4XVL - chains A and P of the 3 polymer chains in the assembly; structure by X-ray diffraction, 3.30 A resolution.

Chain A:
Name: DNA polymerase nu
From: Homo sapiens
Notes: EC 2.7.7.7; fragment: catalytic core
UniProtKB: Q7Z5Q5 (DPOLN_HUMAN); numbering as in UniProt (aligned over 194-859)
Chain sequence (666 residues; row label = number of the first residue in the row):
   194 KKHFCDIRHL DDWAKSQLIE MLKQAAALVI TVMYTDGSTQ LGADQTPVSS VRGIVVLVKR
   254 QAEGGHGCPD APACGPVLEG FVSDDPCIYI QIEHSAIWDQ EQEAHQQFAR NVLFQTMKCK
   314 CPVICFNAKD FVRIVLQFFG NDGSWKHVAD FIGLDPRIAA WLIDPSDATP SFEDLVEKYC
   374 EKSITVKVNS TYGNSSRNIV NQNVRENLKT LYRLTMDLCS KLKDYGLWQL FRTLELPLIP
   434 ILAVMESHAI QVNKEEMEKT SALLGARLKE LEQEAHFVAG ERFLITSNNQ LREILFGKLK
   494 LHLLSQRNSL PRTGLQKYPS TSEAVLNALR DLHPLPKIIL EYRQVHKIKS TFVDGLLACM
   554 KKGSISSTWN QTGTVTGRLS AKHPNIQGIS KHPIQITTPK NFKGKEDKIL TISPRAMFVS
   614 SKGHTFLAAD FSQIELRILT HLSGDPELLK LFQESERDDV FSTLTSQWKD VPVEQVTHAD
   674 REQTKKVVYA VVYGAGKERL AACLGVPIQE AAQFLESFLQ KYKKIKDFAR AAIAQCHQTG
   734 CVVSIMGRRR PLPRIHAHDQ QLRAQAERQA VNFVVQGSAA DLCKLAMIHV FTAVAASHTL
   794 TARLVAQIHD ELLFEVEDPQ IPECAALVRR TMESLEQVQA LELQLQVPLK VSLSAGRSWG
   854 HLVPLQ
Unresolved in the structure: 256-266, 499-510, 594-600
From the paper describing this entry:
  - contacts within the chain: Tyr682-Arg692 (hydrogen bond)
  - mutagenesis - Y682F: decreased catalytic activity (citing earlier work)
  - mutagenesis - E675R: decreased catalytic activity
  - mutagenesis - K679A: unchanged catalytic activity
  - specificity-determining residues: Lys679

Chain P:
Molecule: 14-nt DNA strand
Sequence (14 nucleotides; row label = number of the first residue in the row):
     1 GATCTGACGC TACG

How chain A and chain P interact:
Residue-residue contacts - 30 pairs, chain A then chain P:
  Asn481(A) with DC10(P), sugar contact
  Ser513(A) with DC10(P), phosphate contact
  Thr514(A) with DC10(P), hydrogen bond to the phosphate
  Ser515(A) with DC10(P), phosphate contact; DT11(P), phosphate contact
  Glu516(A) with DT11(P), hydrogen bond to the phosphate; DA12(P), phosphate contact
  Arg536(A) with DC10(P), hydrogen bond to the phosphate; DT11(P), salt bridge to the phosphate
  Lys540(A) with DT11(P), hydrogen bond to the base; DA12(P), sugar contact
  Arg571(A) with DG14(P), hydrogen bond to the base
  Gln580(A) with DC13(P), sugar contact
  Gly581(A) with DA12(P), sugar contact; DC13(P), sugar contact
  Ile582(A) with DC13(P), sugar contact
  Ser583(A) with DA12(P), phosphate contact; DC13(P), phosphate contact
  Lys584(A) with DC13(P), hydrogen bond to the phosphate; DG14(P), salt bridge to the phosphate
  His585(A) with DC13(P), phosphate contact
  Arg608(A) with DC13(P), phosphate contact; DG14(P), salt bridge to the phosphate
  Glu628(A) with DG14(P), sugar contact
  Tyr682(A) with DG14(P), hydrogen bond to the base
  Tyr686(A) with DG14(P), stacking on the base
  Arg692(A) with DC13(P), base contact
  Gln769(A) with DG14(P), base contact
  His802(A) with DG14(P), sugar contact
  Asp803(A) with DG14(P), phosphate contact
Also at the interface, not in a pair above, chain P (6 interface residues in all): DG9

Overview:
The interface between chain A and chain P involves 22 residues on one side and 6 on the other, with 7 hydrogen
bonds, 3 salt bridges and 1 aromatic stacking contact. Polar contacts include Lys540(A)-DT11(P),
Arg571(A)-DG14(P) and Tyr682(A)-DG14(P). From the paper: Y682F and E675R of chain A reduce catalytic activity;
the specificity determinant Lys679(A).
Here chain A is DNA polymerase nu (Homo sapiens) and chain P is a 14-nt DNA strand. Entry 4XVL (Binary complex
of human polymerase nu and DNA with the finger domain open) was determined by X-ray diffraction, deposited
together with 4XVI, 4XVK and 4XVM.
